PDB entry 7OUH | electron microscopy, 3.50 A resolution | chains E and I of the 10 polymer chains in the assembly

[Chain E]
Name: Integrase
From: Simian T-lymphotropic virus 1
Reference sequence: Q4QY51 (Q4QY51_9STL1); residues 1-297 here correspond to UniProt positions 600-896 (UniProt number = residue number + 599)
Sequence (301 residues; each row starts with the number of its first residue; numbers below 1 keep their minus sign (Gly-3 is residue -3)):
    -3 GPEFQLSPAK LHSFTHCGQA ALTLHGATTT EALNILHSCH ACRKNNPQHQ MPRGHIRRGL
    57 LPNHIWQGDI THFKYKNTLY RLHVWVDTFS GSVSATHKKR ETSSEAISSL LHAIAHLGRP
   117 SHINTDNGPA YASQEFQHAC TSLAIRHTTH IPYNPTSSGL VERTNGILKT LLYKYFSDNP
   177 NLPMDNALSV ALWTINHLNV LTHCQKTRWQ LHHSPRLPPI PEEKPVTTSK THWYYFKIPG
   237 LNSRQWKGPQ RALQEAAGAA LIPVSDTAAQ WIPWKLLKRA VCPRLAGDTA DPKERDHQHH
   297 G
Disordered / not traced: -3 to 2, 281-297
Sequence notes: expression tag (-3 to 0); engineered mutation Glu219 (Ala818 in Q4QY51)
Bound ions: Zn2+: His8, His12, Cys35, Cys38; Mg2+ site 1: Asp65, Asp122 (together with Bictegravir); Mg2+ site 2: Asp65, Glu158 (together with Bictegravir)
Small-molecule neighbours: Bictegravir: Asp65, Ile66, Asp122, Asn123, Gly124, Pro125, Pro151, Thr152, Glu158
From the paper describing this entry:
  - Mg2+ coordination: Asp122
  - binding site for Bictegravir: Asn123, Gly124

[Chain I]
Molecule: 30-nt DNA strand
Sequence (30 nucleotides; numbered 1 to 30; the number before each row is that of its first residue):
     1 ACTGTGTTTG GCGCTTCTCT CCCGGAGAGA
Disordered / not traced: 22-30

[Interface between chain E and chain I]
Residue-residue contacts (42):
  Gly50(E) - DG4(I)  sugar contact
  Gly50(E) - DT5(I)  phosphate contact
  His51(E) - DT3(I)  base contact
  His51(E) - DG4(I)  phosphate contact
  His51(E) - DT5(I)  salt bridge to the phosphate
  Ile52(E) - DG4(I)  phosphate contact
  Ile52(E) - DT5(I)  hydrogen bond to the phosphate
  Arg53(E) - DA1(I)  hydrogen bond to the phosphate
  Arg53(E) - DT3(I)  hydrogen bond to the base
  Arg54(E) - DT5(I)  phosphate contact
  Arg54(E) - DG6(I)  salt bridge to the phosphate
  Thr144(E) - DC2(I)  hydrogen bond to the phosphate
  Thr145(E) - DC2(I)  phosphate contact
  His146(E) - DT3(I)  phosphate contact
  Ile147(E) - DC2(I)  phosphate contact
  Ile147(E) - DT3(I)  hydrogen bond to the phosphate
  Asn150(E) - DT3(I)  sugar contact
  Asn150(E) - DG4(I)  hydrogen bond to the phosphate
  Thr152(E) - DG4(I)  hydrogen bond to the phosphate
  Ser153(E) - DT3(I)  hydrogen bond to the phosphate
  Ser153(E) - DG4(I)  phosphate contact
  Gly155(E) - DG4(I)  base contact
  Gly155(E) - DT5(I)  sugar contact
  Leu156(E) - DT5(I)  phosphate contact
  Leu156(E) - DG6(I)  phosphate contact
  Arg159(E) - DT5(I)  base contact
  Arg159(E) - DG6(I)  hydrogen bond to the base
  Arg159(E) - DT7(I)  hydrogen bond to the sugar
  Ile163(E) - DT7(I)  sugar contact
  Leu197(E) - DT7(I)  phosphate contact
  Thr198(E) - DT7(I)  hydrogen bond to the phosphate
  Thr198(E) - DT8(I)  base contact
  Arg204(E) - DG6(I)  phosphate contact
  Arg204(E) - DT7(I)  salt bridge to the phosphate
  Gln250(E) - DA1(I)  hydrogen bond to the base
  Ala252(E) - DC2(I)  base contact
  Ala253(E) - DC2(I)  base contact
  Ala253(E) - DT3(I)  base contact
  Gly254(E) - DT3(I)  sugar contact
  Ala255(E) - DC2(I)  sugar contact
  Trp267(E) - DA1(I)  base contact
  Trp267(E) - DC2(I)  base contact
Other interface residues (no listed pair), chain E (30 interface residues in all): Lys170, Val196, His199, Pro269, Lys271

[Summary]
The interface between chain E and chain I involves 30 residues on one side and 8 on the other; the contacts
include 12 hydrogen bonds and 3 salt bridges. Polar pairs include Arg53(E)-DT3(I), Arg159(E)-DG6(I) and
Gln250(E)-DA1(I). Chain E binds Bictegravir. From the paper: a binding site for Bictegravir at Asn123(E) and
Gly124(E); Mg2+ coordination by Asp122(E).
Here chain E is Integrase (Simian T-lymphotropic virus 1) and chain I is a 30-nt DNA strand. Entry 7OUH
(Structure of the STLV intasome:B56 complex bound to the strand-transfer inhibitor bictegravir) was determined
by electron microscopy, deposited together with 7OUF and 7OUG.
